4U1L - chains A and C of the 3 polymer chains in the assembly; structure by X-ray diffraction, 2.06 A resolution.

[Chain A]
Protein: HLA class I histocompatibility antigen, B-81 alpha chain
Organism: Homo sapiens
UniProtKB: Q31610 (1B81_HUMAN); residues 1-276 here correspond to UniProt positions 25-300 (UniProt number = residue number + 24)
Sequence (277 residues; row label = number of the first residue in the row; numbering starts at 0):
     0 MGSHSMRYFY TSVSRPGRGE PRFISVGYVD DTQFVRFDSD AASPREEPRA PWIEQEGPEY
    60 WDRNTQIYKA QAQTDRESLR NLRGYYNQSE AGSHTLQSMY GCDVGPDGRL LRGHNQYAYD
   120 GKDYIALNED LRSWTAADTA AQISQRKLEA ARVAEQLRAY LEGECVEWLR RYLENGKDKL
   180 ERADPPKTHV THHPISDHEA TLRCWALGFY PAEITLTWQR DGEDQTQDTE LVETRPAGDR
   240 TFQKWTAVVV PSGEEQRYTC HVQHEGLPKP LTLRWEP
Disulfide bonds: Cys101-Cys164, Cys203-Cys259
Differences from the reference sequence: initiating methionine (0)
From the paper describing this entry:
  - specificity-determining residues: Val152, Leu156

[Chain C]
Protein: Protein Nef
UniProtKB: Q90VG9 (Q90VG9_9HIV1); residues 1-9 here correspond to UniProt positions 69-77 (UniProt number = residue number + 68)
Sequence (9 residues; row label = number of the first residue in the row):
     1 RPQVPLRPM
From the paper describing this entry:
  - conformationally variable residues: Leu6

[Interface between chain A and chain C]
Pairs across the interface (46; chain A residue first):
  Tyr7(A) with Arg1(C), hydrogen bond (side chain-backbone); Pro2(C)
  Tyr9(A) with Pro2(C)
  Tyr59(A) with Arg1(C), hydrogen bond (backbone-side chain)
  Arg62(A) with Arg1(C); Val4(C)
  Asn63(A) with Arg1(C), hydrogen bond; Pro2(C)
  Ile66(A) with Pro2(C); Gln3(C); Pro5(C)
  Tyr67(A) with Pro2(C)
  Ala69(A) with Pro5(C), hydrophobic
  Gln70(A) with Pro5(C)
  Thr73(A) with Pro5(C); Leu6(C); Pro8(C)
  Glu76(A) with Pro8(C)
  Ser77(A) with Pro8(C); Met9(C), hydrogen bond (side chain-backbone)
  Asn80(A) with Met9(C), hydrogen bond (side chain-backbone)
  Leu81(A) with Met9(C), hydrophobic
  Tyr84(A) with Met9(C), hydrogen bond (side chain-backbone)
  Tyr99(A) with Pro2(C); Gln3(C), hydrogen bond (side chain-backbone)
  Asn114(A) with Gln3(C), hydrogen bond
  Tyr116(A) with Leu6(C); Met9(C), hydrophobic
  Tyr123(A) with Met9(C), hydrophobic
  Ile124(A) with Met9(C), hydrophobic
  Ser143(A) with Met9(C), hydrogen bond (side chain-backbone)
  Lys146(A) with Pro8(C); Met9(C), hydrogen bond (side chain-backbone)
  Ala150(A) with Arg7(C)
  Val152(A) with Leu6(C), hydrophobic; Arg7(C)
  Gln155(A) with Val4(C); Pro5(C), hydrogen bond (side chain-backbone); Leu6(C)
  Leu156(A) with Gln3(C); Leu6(C), hydrophobic
  Tyr159(A) with Arg1(C), hydrogen bond (side chain-backbone); Pro2(C); Gln3(C)
  Trp167(A) with Arg1(C)
  Tyr171(A) with Arg1(C), hydrogen bond (side chain-backbone)
Also at the interface, not in a pair above, chain A (33 interface residues in all): Met5, Glu45, Glu58, Leu147
The authors on this interface:
  - pairs named by the authors: Tyr9(A)-Pro2(C)
  - interface residues, chain C: Pro2(C), Met9(C)

[Summary]
Chain A and chain C form an interface of 33 and 9 residues respectively; the contacts include 13 hydrogen
bonds. Polar contacts include Tyr7(A)-Arg1(C), Tyr59(A)-Arg1(C) and Asn63(A)-Arg1(C). The authors report a
contact between Tyr9(A) and Pro2(C). The paper reports interface residues Pro2(C) and Met9(C); specificity
determinants Val152(A) and Leu156(A).
Here chain A is HLA class I histocompatibility antigen, B-81 alpha chain (Homo sapiens) and chain C is Protein
Nef. Entry 4U1L (HLA class I micropolymorphisms determine peptide-HLA landscape and dictate differential HIV-1
escape through identical epitopes) was determined by X-ray diffraction (same publication as 4U1H, 4U1I, 4U1J,
4U1K, 4U1M, 4U1N and 4U1S).
